PDB entry 7KMK | electron microscopy, 4.20 A resolution (low resolution: residue-level contacts below are approximate; hydrogen-bond / salt-bridge calls are withheld) | chains A and L of the 7 polymer chains in the assembly

Chain A:
Protein: Spike glycoprotein
Source organism: Severe acute respiratory syndrome coronavirus 2
Reference sequence: P0DTC2 (SPIKE_SARS2); residues 1-1211 here = UniProt positions 1-1211
Sequence (1274 residues; row label = number of the first residue in the row):
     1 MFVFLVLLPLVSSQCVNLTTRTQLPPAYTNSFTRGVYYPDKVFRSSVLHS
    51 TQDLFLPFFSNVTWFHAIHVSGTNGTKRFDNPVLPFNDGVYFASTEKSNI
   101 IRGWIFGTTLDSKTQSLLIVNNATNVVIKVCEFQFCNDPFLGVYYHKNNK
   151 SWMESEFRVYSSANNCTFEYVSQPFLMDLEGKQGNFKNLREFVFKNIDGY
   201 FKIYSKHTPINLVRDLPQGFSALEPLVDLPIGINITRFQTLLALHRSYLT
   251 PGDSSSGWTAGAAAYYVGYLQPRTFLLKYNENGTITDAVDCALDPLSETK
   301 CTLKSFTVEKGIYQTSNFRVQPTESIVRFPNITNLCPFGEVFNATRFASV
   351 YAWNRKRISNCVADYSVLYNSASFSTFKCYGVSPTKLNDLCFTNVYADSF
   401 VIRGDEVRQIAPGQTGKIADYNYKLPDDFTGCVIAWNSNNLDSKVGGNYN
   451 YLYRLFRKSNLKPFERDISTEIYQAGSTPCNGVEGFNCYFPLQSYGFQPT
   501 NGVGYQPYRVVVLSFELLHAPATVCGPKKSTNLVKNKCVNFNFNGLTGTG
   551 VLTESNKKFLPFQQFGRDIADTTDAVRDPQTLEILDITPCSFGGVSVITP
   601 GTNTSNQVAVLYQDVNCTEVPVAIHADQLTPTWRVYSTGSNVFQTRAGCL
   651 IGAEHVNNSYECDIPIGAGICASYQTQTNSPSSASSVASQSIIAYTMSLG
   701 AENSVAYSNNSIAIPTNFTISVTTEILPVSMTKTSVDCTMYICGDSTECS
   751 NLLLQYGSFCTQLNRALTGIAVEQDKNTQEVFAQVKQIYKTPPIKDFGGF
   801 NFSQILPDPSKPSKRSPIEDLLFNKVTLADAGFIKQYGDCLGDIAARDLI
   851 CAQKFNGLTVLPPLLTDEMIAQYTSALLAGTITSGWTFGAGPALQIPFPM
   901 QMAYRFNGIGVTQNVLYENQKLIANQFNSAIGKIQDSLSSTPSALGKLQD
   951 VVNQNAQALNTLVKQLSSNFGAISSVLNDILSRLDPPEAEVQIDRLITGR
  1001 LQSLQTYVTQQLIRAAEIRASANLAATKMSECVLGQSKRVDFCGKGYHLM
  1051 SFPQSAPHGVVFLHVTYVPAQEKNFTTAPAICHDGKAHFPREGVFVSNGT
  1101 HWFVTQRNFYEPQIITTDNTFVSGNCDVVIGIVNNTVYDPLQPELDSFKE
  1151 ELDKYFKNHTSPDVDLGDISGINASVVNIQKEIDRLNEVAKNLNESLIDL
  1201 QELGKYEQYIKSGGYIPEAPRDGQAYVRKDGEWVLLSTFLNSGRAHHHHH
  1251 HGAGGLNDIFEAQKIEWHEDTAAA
Disordered / not traced: 1-13, 69-77, 144-151, 178-186, 246-262, 621-639, 679-687, 828-853, 1139-1274
Construct notes: conflict Ser-682 (Arg in P0DTC2), Ser-683 (Arg in P0DTC2), Ser-685 (Arg in P0DTC2), Pro-817 (Phe in P0DTC2), Pro-892 (Ala in P0DTC2), Pro-899 (Ala in P0DTC2), Pro-942 (Ala in P0DTC2), Pro-986 (Lys in P0DTC2), Pro-987 (Val in P0DTC2); expression tag (1212-1274)
Disulfides: Cys-15/Cys-136, Cys-131/Cys-166, Cys-291/Cys-301, Cys-336/Cys-361, Cys-379/Cys-432, Cys-391/Cys-525, Cys-480/Cys-488, Cys-538/Cys-590, Cys-617/Cys-649, Cys-662/Cys-671, Cys-738/Cys-760, Cys-743/Cys-749, Cys-1032/Cys-1043, Cys-1082/Cys-1126
Glycans and other covalent adducts: N-acetylglucosamine (NAG) linked to Asn-122, Asn-282, Asn-331, Asn-343, Asn-616, Asn-709, Asn-717, Asn-801, Asn-1098, Asn-1134
UniProt features mapped onto this chain:
  - region: Asn-280 to Cys-301 (Putative superantigen), Arg-403 to Asp-405 (Integrin-binding motif), Asn-448 to Phe-456 (Immunodominant HLA epitope recognized by the CD8+), Pro-681, Ala-684 (Putative superantigen), Ser-816 to Tyr-837 (Fusion peptide 1), Lys-835 to Phe-855 (Fusion peptide 2), Asp-1163 to Glu-1202 (Heptad repeat 2)
  - site: Arg-815, Ser-816 (Cleavage)
  - glycosylation: Asn-17 (N-linked (GlcNAc...) (complex) asparagine), Asn-61 (N-linked (GlcNAc...) (hybrid) asparagine), Asn-74 (N-linked (GlcNAc...) (complex) asparagine), Asn-122 (N-linked (GlcNAc...) (hybrid) asparagine), Asn-149 (N-linked (GlcNAc...) (complex) asparagine), Asn-165 (N-linked (GlcNAc...) (complex) asparagine), Asn-234 (N-linked (GlcNAc...) (high mannose) asparagine), Asn-282 (N-linked (GlcNAc...) (complex) asparagine), Thr-323 (O-linked (GalNAc) threonine), Ser-325 (O-linked (HexNAc...) serine), Asn-331 (N-linked (GlcNAc...) (complex) asparagine), Asn-343 (N-linked (GlcNAc...) (complex) asparagine), Asn-603 (N-linked (GlcNAc...) (hybrid) asparagine), Asn-616 (N-linked (GlcNAc...) (complex) asparagine), Asn-657 (N-linked (GlcNAc...) (complex) asparagine), Thr-676 (O-linked (GlcNAc...) threonine), Thr-678 (O-linked (GlcNAc...) threonine), Asn-709 (N-linked (GlcNAc...) (high mannose) asparagine), Asn-717 (N-linked (GlcNAc...) (hybrid) asparagine), Asn-801 (N-linked (GlcNAc...) (hybrid) asparagine) and 6 more in UniProt
  - natural variant: Leu-5 (L5F: In strain: Iota/B.1.526), Ser-13 (S13I: In strain: Epsilon/B.1.427/B.1.429), Leu-18 (L18F: In strain: Beta/B.1.351, Gamma/P.1 and 1 more), Thr-19 (T19I: In strain: Omicron/BQ.1.1, Omicron/XBB.1.5 and 1 more; T19R: In strain: Delta/B.1.617.2, Omicron/BA.2 and 4 more), Thr-20 (T20N: In strain: Gamma/P.1), Leu-24 to Ala-27 (sequence variant, change not given here; In strain: Omicron/BA.2, Omicron/BA.2.12.1 and 6 more), Pro-26 (P26S: In strain: Gamma/P.1), Gln-52 (Q52H: In strain: Omicron/EG.5.1), Ala-67 (A67V: In strain: Eta/B.1.525, Omicron/BA.1), His-69 to Val-70 (deletion: In strain: Alpha/B.1.1.7, Eta/B.1.525 and 5 more), Gly-75 (G75V: In strain: Lambda/C.37), Thr-76 (T76I: In strain: Lambda/C.37), 82 further natural variant entries in UniProt
  - mutagenesis: His-69 to Val-70 (Increased incorporation of cleaved spike into virions), Asn-121 (N121Q: Partial loss of biliverdin affinity), Arg-190 (R190K: Partial loss of biliverdin affinity), Asn-234 (N234Q: Increased resistance to neutralizing antibodies), Asn-331 (N331Q: Reduced viral infectivity), Asn-343 (N343Q: Reduced viral infectivity), Leu-452 (L452R: Increased resistance to neutralizing antibodies. Decreases HLA binding to NF9 epitope. Increased binding affinity to human ACE2), Tyr-453 (Y453F: Decreased HLA binding to NF9 epitope. Increased binding affinity to human ACE2), Ala-475 (A475V: Increased resistance to neutralizing antibodies), Val-483 (V483A: Increased resistance to neutralizing antibodies), Glu-484 (E484D: Increased replication in human TMEM106B overexpressing cells), Phe-490 (F490L: Increased resistance to neutralizing antibodies and human covalescent sera neutralization), 12 further mutagenesis entries in UniProt

Chain L:
Protein: Fab 15033-7 light chain
Source organism: Homo sapiens
Notes: antibody fragment or engineered binder
Sequence (214 residues; row label = number of the first residue in the row; note: 20 numbers in that range are skipped by the numbering (no residue carries them; nothing is unmodelled there)):
     1 DIQMTQSPSSLSASVGDRVTITCRASQSV
    36 SSAVAWYQQKPGKAPKLLIYSA
    65 SDLYSGVP
    74 SRFSGSR
    83 SGTDFTLTISSLQPEDFATYYCQQSHT
   114 YPITFGQGTKVEIKRTVAAPSVFIFPPSDEQLKSGTASVVCLLNNFYPRE
   164 AKVQWKVDNALQSGNSQESVTEQDSKDSTYSLSSTLTLSKADYEKHKVYA
   214 CEVTHQGLSSPVTKSFNRGEC
Disulfides: Cys-23/Cys-104, Cys-154/Cys-214

How chain A and chain L interact:
Contacting residue pairs (19):
  Arg-403(A) / Asp-66(L)
  Lys-417(A) / Ser-37(L)
  Lys-417(A) / Ser-56(L)
  Lys-417(A) / Asp-66(L)
  Tyr-421(A) / Arg-80(L)
  Leu-455(A) / Ser-36(L)
  Leu-455(A) / Ser-37(L)
  Phe-456(A) / Ser-36(L)
  Phe-456(A) / His-108(L)
  Tyr-473(A) / His-108(L)
  Ala-475(A) / His-108(L)
  Ala-475(A) / Thr-109(L)
  Gly-476(A) / Thr-109(L)
  Phe-486(A) / Tyr-114(L)
  Asn-487(A) / Thr-109(L)
  Asn-487(A) / Tyr-114(L)
  Tyr-505(A) / Leu-67(L)
  Tyr-505(A) / Tyr-68(L)
  Tyr-505(A) / Ser-69(L)
Interface residues without a listed pair, chain L (12 interface residues in all): Tyr-55

In short:
11 residues of chain A and 12 residues of chain L are in contact. N-acetylglucosamine is covalently linked to
Asn-122(A), Asn-282(A), Asn-331(A), Asn-343(A), Asn-616(A) and Asn-709(A) and 4 more. UniProt lists 24
mutagenesis sites on chain A.
Chain A is Spike glycoprotein (Severe acute respiratory syndrome coronavirus 2) and chain L is Fab 15033-7
light chain (Homo sapiens); the structure, cryo-EM structure of SARS-CoV-2 spike in complex with Fab 15033-7,
two RBDs bound, was determined by electron microscopy together with 7KLG, 7KLH, 7KML, 7KXJ and 7KXK from the
same study.
